PDB entry 6VCB | electron microscopy, 3.30 A resolution | chains R and P of the 6 polymer chains in the assembly

Chain R:
Protein: Glucagon-like peptide 1 receptor
UniProtKB: P43220 (GLP1R_HUMAN); residue numbers follow UniProt; this construct covers 24-422
Chain sequence (445 residues; row label = number of the first residue in the row; numbers below 1 keep their minus sign (Met-22 is residue -22)):
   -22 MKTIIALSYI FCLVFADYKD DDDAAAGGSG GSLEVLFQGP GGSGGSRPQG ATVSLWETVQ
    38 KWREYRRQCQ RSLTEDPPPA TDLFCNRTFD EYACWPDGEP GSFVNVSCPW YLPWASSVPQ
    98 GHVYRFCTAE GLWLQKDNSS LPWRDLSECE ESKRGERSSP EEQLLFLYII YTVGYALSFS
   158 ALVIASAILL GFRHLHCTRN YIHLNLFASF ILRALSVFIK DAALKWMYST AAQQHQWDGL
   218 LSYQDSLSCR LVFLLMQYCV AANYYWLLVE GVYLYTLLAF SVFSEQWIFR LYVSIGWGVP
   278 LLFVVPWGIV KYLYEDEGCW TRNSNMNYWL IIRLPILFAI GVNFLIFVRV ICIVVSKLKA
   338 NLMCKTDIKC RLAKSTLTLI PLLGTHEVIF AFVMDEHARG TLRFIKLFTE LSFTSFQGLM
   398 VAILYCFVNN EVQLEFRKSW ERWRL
Not modelled in the structure: -22 to 28, 57-60, 129-135, 340-343, 422
Sequence notes: initiating methionine (-22); expression tag (-21 to 23); variant Phe260 (Leu in P43220)
Cystine bridges: Cys46-Cys71, Cys62-Cys104, Cys85-Cys126, Cys226-Cys296
Ligand contacts: QW7 (1-[(1R)-1-(2,6-dichloro-3-methoxyphenyl)ethyl]-6-{2-[(2R)-piperidin-2-yl]phenyl}-1H-benzimidazole): Glu138, Leu141, Leu142, Tyr145, Ile146, Asp198, Leu201, Lys202, Tyr205, Ser206

Chain P:
Protein: Glucagon-like peptide 1
UniProtKB: P01275 (GLUC_HUMAN); residues 7-37 here correspond to UniProt positions 98-128 (UniProt number = residue number + 91)
Chain sequence (31 residues; row label = number of the first residue in the row):
     7 HAEGTFTSDV SSYLEGQAAK EFIAWLVKGR G
Curated features (UniProtKB/Swiss-Prot):
  - modified residue: Ser14 (Phosphoserine), Ser17 (Phosphoserine), Arg36 (Arginine amide)

Chain R / chain P interface:
Contacting residue pairs (66; chain R residue first):
  Val30(R) with Glu21(P)
  Ser31(R) with Glu21(P)
  Leu32(R) with Glu21(P), hydrogen bond (backbone-side chain); Ala25(P), hydrophobic
  Val36(R) with Phe28(P), hydrophobic
  Trp39(R) with Leu32(P); Gly37(P)
  Asp67(R) with Gly35(P)
  Glu68(R) with Leu32(P); Gly35(P); Gly37(P)
  Tyr69(R) with Ile29(P), hydrophobic; Leu32(P)
  Tyr88(R) with Leu32(P)
  Pro90(R) with Ile29(P)
  Trp91(R) with Ile29(P), hydrophobic
  Arg121(R) with Val33(P), hydrogen bond (side chain-backbone)
  Leu123(R) with Val33(P), hydrophobic
  Ser136(R) with Tyr19(P)
  Pro137(R) with Tyr19(P), hydrophobic
  Glu138(R) with Tyr19(P)
  Leu141(R) with Phe12(P); Val16(P), hydrophobic
  Leu144(R) with Phe12(P), hydrophobic
  Tyr145(R) with Phe12(P), hydrophobic
  Tyr148(R) with Phe12(P)
  Tyr152(R) with Glu9(P), hydrogen bond
  Arg190(R) with Glu9(P), salt bridge
  Lys197(R) with Thr13(P), hydrogen bond
  Leu201(R) with Thr13(P); Val16(P), hydrophobic
  Tyr205(R) with Ser17(P), hydrogen bond; Leu20(P), hydrophobic; Glu21(P)
  Ala209(R) with Glu27(P)
  Gln210(R) with Glu27(P), hydrogen bond (backbone-side chain)
  His212(R) with Trp31(P)
  Trp214(R) with Phe28(P); Trp31(P), hydrophobic
  Phe230(R) with Thr13(P)
  Met233(R) with Thr13(P)
  Gln234(R) with His7(P), hydrogen bond
  Val237(R) with His7(P)
  Tyr241(R) with His7(P); Glu9(P)
  Thr298(R) with Thr13(P); Ser14(P); Ser17(P)
  Arg299(R) with Ser14(P), hydrogen bond (backbone-side chain); Ser17(P); Ser18(P); Glu21(P), salt bridge
  Asn300(R) with Ser14(P), hydrogen bond
  Trp306(R) with His7(P); Gly10(P)
  Arg310(R) with His7(P)
  Asp372(R) with Thr11(P), hydrogen bond
  Arg380(R) with Thr11(P); Asp15(P), salt bridge
  Leu384(R) with Thr11(P); Phe12(P), hydrophobic; Asp15(P)
  Glu387(R) with Ala8(P)
  Leu388(R) with Ala8(P); Glu9(P); Phe12(P), hydrophobic
Interface residues without a listed pair, chain R (50 interface residues in all): Thr29, Thr35, Leu89, Ile313, Lys383, Thr391
Interface residues without a listed pair, chain P (25 interface residues in all): Ala24

In short:
The interface between chain R and chain P involves 50 residues on one side and 25 on the other, with 10
hydrogen bonds and 3 salt bridges. Polar pairs include Arg190(R)-Glu9(P), Arg299(R)-Glu21(P) and
Arg380(R)-Asp15(P). Chain R binds compound QW7.
Chain R is Glucagon-like peptide 1 receptor and chain P is Glucagon-like peptide 1; the structure, Cryo-EM
structure of the Glucagon-like peptide-1 receptor in complex with G protein, GLP-1 peptide and a ..., was
determined by electron microscopy.
